6Z9F - chains A and e of the 24 polymer chains in the assembly; structure by electron microscopy, 1.56 A resolution.

Chain A (and e):
Protein: Ferritin heavy chain
Source organism: Homo sapiens
Notes: EC 1.16.3.1; chain e of this document is another copy of the same molecule, construct and numbering; everything in this record applies to it too
UniProt: P02794 (FRIH_HUMAN); residues 0-182 here correspond to UniProt positions 1-183 (UniProt number = residue number + 1)
Amino-acid sequence (183 residues; numbered 0 to 182; the number before each row is that of its first residue; numbering starts at 0):
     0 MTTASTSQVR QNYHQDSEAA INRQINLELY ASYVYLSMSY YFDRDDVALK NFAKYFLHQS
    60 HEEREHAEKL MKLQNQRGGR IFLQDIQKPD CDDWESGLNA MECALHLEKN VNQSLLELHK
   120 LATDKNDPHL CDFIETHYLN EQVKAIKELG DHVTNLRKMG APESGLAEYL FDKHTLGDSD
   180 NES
Not modelled in the structure: 0-3, 177-182
Differences from the reference sequence: conflict Gln86 (Lys87 in P02794)
Modified residues: Cys90 (S-oxy cysteine; CSX)
Bound ions: Na+ site 1: Glu27, Glu62; Na+ site 2: Asp131, Glu134 (shared with 2 residues of chain F; Asp131(e), Glu134(e) of chain e)
UniProt features mapped onto this chain:
  - binding site (Fe cation): Glu27, Glu62, His65, Glu107, Gln141
  - site: Arg22 (Essential for association with cargo receptor NCOA4)
  - modified residue: Met0 (N-acetylmethionine), Thr1 (N-acetylthreonine), Ser178 (Phosphoserine), Ser182 (Phosphoserine)

Interface between chain A and chain e:
Pairs across the interface (27):
  Gln7(A) with Leu104(e); Lys108(e), hydrogen bond (backbone-side chain); Gly149(e), hydrogen bond (side chain-backbone); Val152(e); Thr153(e), hydrogen bond; Arg156(e)
  Val8(A) with Lys108(e); Ile145(e)
  Arg9(A) with Lys108(e), hydrogen bond (backbone-side chain)
  Gln10(A) with Lys108(e), hydrogen bond (side chain-backbone); Asn111(e), hydrogen bond; Gln112(e); Ile145(e)
  Asn11(A) with Leu115(e)
  Asn74(A) with Lys146(e)
  Gln75(A) with Val142(e); Lys143(e)
  Arg76(A) with Val142(e)
  Asn125(A) with Lys119(e)
  Pro127(A) with Leu115(e), hydrophobic; His118(e); Leu138(e), hydrophobic
  His128(A) with Leu138(e); Asn139(e), hydrogen bond; Val142(e)
  Asp131(A) with Glu134(e)
  Glu134(A) with Glu134(e)
Also at the interface, not in a pair above, chain e (19 interface residues in all): Asp150

Summary:
Chain A and chain e form an interface of 13 and 19 residues respectively; the contacts include 7 hydrogen
bonds. Among the polar pairs are Gln7(A)-Lys108(e), Gln7(A)-Gly149(e) and Gln7(A)-Thr153(e). Curated
annotation (UniProt) lists 5 Fe cation-binding residues on chain A.
Chain A and chain e are both Ferritin heavy chain (Homo sapiens); the structure, 1.56 A structure of human
apoferritin obtained from data subset of Titan Mono-BCOR microscope, was determined by electron microscopy
together with 7A6A, 7A6B, 6Z6U and 6Z9E from the same study.
